Entry 4BCE (X-ray diffraction, 2.00 A resolution); this record covers chain A.

== Chain A ==
Protein: Beta-glucosidase
From: Thermus thermophilus HB8
Notes: EC 3.2.1.-
UniProtKB: Q53W75 (Q53W75_THET8); numbering as in UniProt (aligned over 1-431)
Chain sequence (437 residues; numbered 1 to 437; the number before each row is that of its first residue):
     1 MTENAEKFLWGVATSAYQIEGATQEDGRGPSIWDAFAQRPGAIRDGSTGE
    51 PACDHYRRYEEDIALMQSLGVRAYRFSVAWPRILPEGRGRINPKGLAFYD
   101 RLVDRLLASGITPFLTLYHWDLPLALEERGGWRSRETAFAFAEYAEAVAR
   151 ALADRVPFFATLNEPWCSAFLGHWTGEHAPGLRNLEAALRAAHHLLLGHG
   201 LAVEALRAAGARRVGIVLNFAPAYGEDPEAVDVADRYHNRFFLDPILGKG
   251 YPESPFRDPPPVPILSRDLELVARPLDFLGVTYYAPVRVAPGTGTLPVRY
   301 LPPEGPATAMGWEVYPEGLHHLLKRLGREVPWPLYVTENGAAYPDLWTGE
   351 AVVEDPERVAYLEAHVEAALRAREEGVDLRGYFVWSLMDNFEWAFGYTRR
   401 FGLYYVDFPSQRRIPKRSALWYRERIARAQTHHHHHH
Unresolved in the structure: 1-5, 430-437
Sequence notes: expression tag (432-437); engineered mutation Thr282 (Asn in Q53W75), His320 (Tyr in Q53W75)
Reported in the primary citation:
  - catalytic residues: Glu164 (citing earlier work)
  - conformationally variable residues: Glu164
  - mutagenesis - N282T: decreased catalytic activity

== Summary ==
The paper reports the catalytic residue Glu164; N282T reduces catalytic activity.
Chain A is Beta-glucosidase (Thermus thermophilus HB8); the structure, crystal structure of Ttb-gly N282T
mutant, was determined by X-ray diffraction together with 3ZJK from the same study.
